PDB entry 4IIJ | X-ray diffraction, 2.60 A resolution | chains A and B of the 6 polymer chains in the assembly

# Chain A
Protein: Tubulin alpha-1B chain
Organism: Bos taurus
UniProt: P81947 (TBA1B_BOVIN); residues 1-451 here = UniProt positions 1-451
Chain sequence (451 residues; each row starts with the number of its first residue):
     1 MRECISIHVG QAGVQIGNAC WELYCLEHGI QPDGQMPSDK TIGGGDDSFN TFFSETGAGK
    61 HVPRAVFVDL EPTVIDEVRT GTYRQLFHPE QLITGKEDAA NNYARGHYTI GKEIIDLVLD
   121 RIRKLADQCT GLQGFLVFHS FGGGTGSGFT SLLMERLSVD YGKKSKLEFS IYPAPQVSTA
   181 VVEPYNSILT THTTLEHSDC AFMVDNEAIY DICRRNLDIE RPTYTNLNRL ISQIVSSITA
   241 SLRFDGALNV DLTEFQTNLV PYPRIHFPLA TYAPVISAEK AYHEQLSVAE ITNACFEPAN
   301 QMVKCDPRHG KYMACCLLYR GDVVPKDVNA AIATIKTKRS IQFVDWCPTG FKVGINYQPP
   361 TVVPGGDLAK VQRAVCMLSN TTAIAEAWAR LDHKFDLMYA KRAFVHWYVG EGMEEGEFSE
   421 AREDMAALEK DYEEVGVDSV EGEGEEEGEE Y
Disordered / not traced: 438-451
Bound ions: Ca2+: D39, T41, G44, E55
Ligand contacts: GTP (guanosine-5'-triphosphate): G10, Q11, A12, Q15, I16, D69, D98, A99, A100, N101, S140, G142, G143, G144, T145, G146, I171, P173, V177, S178, T179, E183, N206, Y224, L227, N228, I231
What the authors report for this chain:
  - conformationally variable residues (order/disorder transition): S439 to E447

# Chain B
Protein: Tubulin beta-2B chain
Organism: Bos taurus
UniProt: Q6B856 (TBB2B_BOVIN); the author numbering skips numbers that UniProt does not, so the offset changes along the chain: 1-42 = UniProt 1-42; 45-360 = UniProt 43-358; 369-455 = UniProt 359-445
Chain sequence (445 residues; each row starts with the number of its first residue; note: 10 numbers in that range are skipped by the numbering (no residue carries them; nothing is unmodelled there)):
     1 MREIVHIQAG QCGNQIGAKF WEVISDEHGI DPTGSYHGDS DL
    45 QLERINVYYN EATGNKYVPR AILVDLEPGT MDSVRSGPFG QIFRPDNFVF GQSGAGNNWA
   105 KGHYTEGAEL VDSVLDVVRK ESESCDCLQG FQLTHSLGGG TGSGMGTLLI SKIREEYPDR
   165 IMNTFSVMPS PKVSDTVVEP YNATLSVHQL VENTDETYCI DNEALYDICF RTLKLTTPTY
   225 GDLNHLVSAT MSGVTTCLRF PGQLNADLRK LAVNMVPFPR LHFFMPGFAP LTSRGSQQYR
   285 ALTVPELTQQ MFDSKNMMAA CDPRHGRYLT VAAIFRGRMS MKEVDEQMLN VQNKNSSYFV
   345 EWIPNNVKTA VCDIPP
   369 RGLKMSATFI GNSTAIQELF KRISEQFTAM FRRKAFLHWY TGEGMDEMEF TEAESNMNDL
   429 VSEYQQYQDA TADEQGEFEE EEGEDEA
Disordered / not traced: 276-285, 439-455
Bound ions: Mg2+: Q11 (together with GDP); Ca2+ near E113 (its only coordinating residue here)
Ligand contacts: GDP (guanosine-5'-diphosphate): G10, Q11, C12, Q15, I16, D69, A99, N101, S140, G142, G143, G144, T145, G146, S147, V171, P173, V177, D179, E183, N206, L209, Y224, L227, N228
UniProt features mapped onto this chain:
  - motif: M1 to I4 (MREI motif)
  - binding site (GTP): Q11, E71, S140, G144, T145, G146, N206, N228
  - binding site (Mg(2+)): E71
  - modified residue: S40 (Phosphoserine), T57 (Phosphothreonine), K60 (N6-acetyllysine), S174 (Phosphoserine), T287 (Phosphothreonine), T292 (Phosphothreonine), R320 (Omega-N-methylarginine), E448 (5-glutamyl polyglutamate)
  - cross-link (Glycyl lysine isopeptide (Lys-Gly)): K60 (interchain with G-Cter in ubiquitin), K326 (interchain with G-Cter in ubiquitin)

# How chain A and chain B interact
Contacting residue pairs (53; chain A residue first):
  Q11(A) with Q247(B), hydrogen bond
  K96(A) with C131(B)
  E97(A) with M1(B); C131(B); R164(B), salt bridge
  D98(A) with D251(B); K254(B), salt bridge
  A100(A) with R253(B); K254(B); V257(B)
  N101(A) with K254(B)
  R105(A) with R253(B)
  P175(A) with N349(B)
  S178(A) with L248(B); K352(B), hydrogen bond
  T179(A) with Q247(B); L248(B); N258(B), hydrogen bond (backbone-side chain)
  A180(A) with N258(B); K352(B)
  V181(A) with N258(B), hydrogen bond (backbone-side chain); I347(B), hydrophobic; P348(B); N349(B); K352(B)
  E220(A) with K326(B), salt bridge
  R221(A) with M325(B); D329(B), salt bridge
  Y224(A) with Q247(B)
  K394(A) with N349(B)
  L397(A) with E345(B); W346(B); P348(B), hydrophobic
  M398(A) with W346(B); P348(B)
  K401(A) with F262(B); W346(B); A438(B)
  R402(A) with F262(B)
  A403(A) with P261(B); F262(B), hydrophobic
  F404(A) with V257(B); N258(B); V260(B); P261(B), hydrogen bond (backbone-backbone); I347(B), hydrophobic
  H406(A) with V260(B); P261(B), hydrogen bond (side chain-backbone); F262(B); P263(B)
  W407(A) with A256(B); V257(B); V260(B), hydrogen bond (side chain-backbone)
Interface residues without a listed pair, chain A (26 interface residues in all): V182, Y210
Interface residues without a listed pair, chain B (27 interface residues in all): T314, N350

# Overview
26 residues of chain A face 27 of chain B across their interface, with 7 hydrogen bonds and 4 salt bridges.
Polar pairs include E97(A)-R164(B), D98(A)-K254(B) and E220(A)-K326(B). Chain A binds GTP. Ligands of chain B:
GDP. From the paper: conformational variability at S439(A).
Chain A is Tubulin alpha-1B chain and chain B is Tubulin beta-2B chain, both from Bos taurus; the structure,
Crystal structure of tubulin-stathmin-TTL-apo complex, was determined by X-ray diffraction (same publication
as 4IHJ).
